Entry 7WT3 (X-ray diffraction, 1.89 A resolution); this record covers chains A and C of the 3 polymer chains in the assembly.

Chain A:
Protein: MHC class I antigen
From: Homo sapiens
UniProt: A0A411J078 (A0A411J078_HUMAN); residues 0-276 here correspond to UniProt positions 24-300 (UniProt number = residue number + 24)
Chain sequence (277 residues; each row starts with the number of its first residue; numbering starts at 0):
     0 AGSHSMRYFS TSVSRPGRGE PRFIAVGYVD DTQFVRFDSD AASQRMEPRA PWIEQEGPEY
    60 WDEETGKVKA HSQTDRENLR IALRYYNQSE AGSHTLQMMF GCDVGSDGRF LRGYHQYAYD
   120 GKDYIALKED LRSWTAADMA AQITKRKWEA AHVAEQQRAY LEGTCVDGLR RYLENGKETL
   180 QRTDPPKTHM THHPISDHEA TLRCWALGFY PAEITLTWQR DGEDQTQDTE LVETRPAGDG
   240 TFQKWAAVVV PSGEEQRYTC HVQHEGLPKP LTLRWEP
Cystine bridges: C101-C164, C203-C259
Bound ions: Zn2+ site 1: A0, H3, Q180, E222; Zn2+ site 2: H151 (shared with 2 residues of chain D); Zn2+ site 3: H197 (together with 1,2-ethanediol) (shared with 1 residue of chain D)
What the authors report for this chain:
  - contacts within the chain: S9-H70 (hydrogen bond), S9-D74
  - specificity-determining residues: S9
  - binding site for 4-mer lipopeptide (chain C): S9, H70, N77, Y84, T143, K146, W147

Chain C:
Protein: 4-mer lipopeptide
Chain sequence (5 residues; row label = number of the first residue in the row):
     1 XGANF
Modified / non-standard residues: MYR (myristic acid) at position 1

Chain A / chain C interface:
Contacting residue pairs - 29 pairs, chain A then chain C:
  Y7(A) - MYR_1(C)
  A24(A) - MYR_1(C)
  V25(A) - MYR_1(C)
  V34(A) - MYR_1(C)
  M45(A) - MYR_1(C)
  K66(A) - MYR_1(C)
  V67(A) - MYR_1(C)
  H70(A) - MYR_1(C)
  T73(A) - G2(C)
  T73(A) - A3(C)
  T73(A) - N4(C)
  E76(A) - N4(C)  hydrogen bond
  N77(A) - A3(C)  hydrogen bond (side chain-backbone)
  N77(A) - N4(C)  hydrogen bond
  N77(A) - F5(C)  hydrogen bond (side chain-backbone)
  I80(A) - N4(C)
  I80(A) - F5(C)
  Y84(A) - F5(C)  hydrogen bond (side chain-backbone)
  L95(A) - F5(C)  hydrophobic
  M97(A) - MYR_1(C)
  F99(A) - MYR_1(C)
  Y116(A) - MYR_1(C)
  Y116(A) - F5(C)  hydrophobic
  Y123(A) - F5(C)  hydrophobic
  T143(A) - F5(C)  hydrogen bond (side chain-backbone)
  K146(A) - F5(C)  hydrogen bond (side chain-backbone)
  W147(A) - A3(C)
  W147(A) - N4(C)  hydrogen bond (side chain-backbone)
  W147(A) - F5(C)  hydrophobic
Interface residues without a listed pair, chain A (29 interface residues in all): F8, S9, G26, R35, F36, H114, V152, Q156
Interface features reported in the paper:
  - interface residues, chain A: S9(A), H70(A), N77(A), Y84(A), T143(A), K146(A), W147(A)

Overview:
29 residues of chain A and 5 residues of chain C are in contact; the contacts include 8 hydrogen bonds. Polar
contacts include E76(A)-N4(C), N77(A)-A3(C) and N77(A)-N4(C). From the paper: a binding site for 4-mer
lipopeptide (chain C) at S9(A), H70(A) and N77(A) among others; interface residues S9(A), H70(A) and N77(A)
among others.
Chain A is MHC class I antigen (Homo sapiens) and chain C is a 4-mer lipopeptide; the structure, Crystal
structure of HLA-A*2402 complexed with 4-mer lipopeptide, was determined by X-ray diffraction, deposited
together with 7WJ2, 7WJ3, 7WT4 and 7WT5.
